PDB entry 7M7R | X-ray diffraction, 1.81 A resolution | chains A and P of the 3 polymer chains in the assembly

Chain A:
Name: DNA polymerase eta
From: Homo sapiens
Notes: EC 2.7.7.7
UniProt: Q9Y253 (POLH_HUMAN); residues 1-432 here = UniProt positions 1-432
Sequence (435 residues; each row starts with the number of its first residue; numbers below 1 keep their minus sign (Gly-2 is residue -2)):
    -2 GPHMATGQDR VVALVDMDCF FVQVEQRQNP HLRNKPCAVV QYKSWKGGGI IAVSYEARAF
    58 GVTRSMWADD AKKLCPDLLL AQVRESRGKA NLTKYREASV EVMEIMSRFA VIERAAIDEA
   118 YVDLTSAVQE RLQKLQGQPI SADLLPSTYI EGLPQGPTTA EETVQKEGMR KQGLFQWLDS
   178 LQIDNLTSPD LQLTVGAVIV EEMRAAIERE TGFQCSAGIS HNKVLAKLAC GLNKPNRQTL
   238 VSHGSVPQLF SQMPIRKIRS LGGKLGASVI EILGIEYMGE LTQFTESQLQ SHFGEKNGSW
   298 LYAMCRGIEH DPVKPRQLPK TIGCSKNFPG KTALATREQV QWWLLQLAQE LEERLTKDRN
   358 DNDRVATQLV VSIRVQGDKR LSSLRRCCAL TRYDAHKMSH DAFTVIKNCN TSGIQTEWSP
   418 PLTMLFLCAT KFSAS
Not modelled in the structure: 155-157, 411-412
Differences from the reference sequence: expression tag (-2 to 0); engineered mutation Ala113 (Ser in Q9Y253)
Curated features (UniProtKB/Swiss-Prot):
  - binding site (Mg(2+)): Asp13, Met14, Asp115, Glu116
  - binding site (Mn(2+)): Asp13, Met14, Asp115, Glu116
  - binding site (a 2'-deoxyribonucleoside 5'-triphosphate): Arg61
  - natural variant: Val37 (deletion: In XPV), Leu75 (deletion: In XPV), Arg93 (R93P: In XPV), Arg111 (R111H: In XPV), Thr122 (T122P: In XPV), Gly153 (G153D: In a breast cancer sample), Thr191 (T191P: In XPV), Gly263 (G263V: In XPV), Val266 (V266D: In XPV), Gly295 (G295R: In XPV), Arg361 (R361S: In XPV)
  - mutagenesis: Tyr52 (Y52A/F: Reduces DNA polymerase activity; Y52E: Reduces DNA polymerase activity. Increases fidelity of replication and reduces translesion bypass), Arg61 (R61A: Reduces enzymatic activity by two-thirds), Ser62 (S62G: Increased DNA polymerase activity and translesion bypass compared to wild-type), Ala68 (A68S/V: Severe reduction in thymine dimer translesion bypass), Asn324 to Pro326 (Reduces binding to chromatin and to monoubiquitinated PCNA. Abolishes binding to monoubiquitinated PCNA; when associated with 705-E--H-713 Del)
Bound ions: Mg2+ site 1: Asp13, Met14, Asp115 (together with DZ4); Mg2+ site 2: Asp13, Asp115, Glu116 (together with DZ4) (shared with A9(P) of chain P)
Residues lining bound ligands:
  - DZ4 (2'-deoxy-5'-O-[(R)-hydroxy{[(R)-hydroxy(phosphonooxy)phosphoryl]amino}phosphoryl]adenosine), molecule 1: Asp13, Met14, Asp15, Cys16, Phe17, Phe18, Ile48, Ala49, Tyr52, Arg55, Arg61, Ile114, Asp115, Glu116, Lys231
  - DZ4, molecule 2: Arg256, Ser257, Leu262, Lys293, Asn294, Trp297
What the authors report for this chain:
  - mutagenesis - S113A: unchanged catalytic activity on RNA-terminated primers
  - mutagenesis - S113A (20-fold): decreased catalytic activity
  - mutagenesis - S113A: unchanged catalytic activity on 2'F-dA

Chain P:
Molecule: 8-nt DNA/RNA hybrid strand
Sequence (8 nucleotides; each row starts with the number of its first residue):
     2 AGCGTCAA
Bound ions: Mg2+: A9 (together with DZ4) (shared with Asp13(A), Asp115(A), Glu116(A) of chain A)

How chain A and chain P interact:
Pairs across the interface - 24 pairs, chain A then chain P:
  Ala113(A) with A9(P), sugar contact
  Ile114(A) with A9(P), sugar contact
  Asp115(A) with A9(P), phosphate contact
  Glu116(A) with A9(P), phosphate contact
  Lys224(A) with A9(P), salt bridge to the phosphate
  Ile255(A) with DA8(P), phosphate contact
  Arg256(A) with DA8(P), phosphate contact
  Ser257(A) with DC7(P), phosphate contact; DA8(P), hydrogen bond to the phosphate
  Leu258(A) with DA8(P), hydrogen bond to the phosphate
  Gly259(A) with DA8(P), hydrogen bond to the phosphate
  Gly260(A) with DC7(P), phosphate contact; DA8(P), phosphate contact
  Lys261(A) with DT6(P), salt bridge to the phosphate; DC7(P), hydrogen bond to the phosphate
  Leu262(A) with DC7(P), hydrogen bond to the phosphate
  Arg377(A) with DG5(P), salt bridge to the phosphate
  Leu381(A) with DC4(P), phosphate contact
  Arg382(A) with DG3(P), sugar contact; DC4(P), hydrogen bond to the phosphate; DG5(P), hydrogen bond to the base
  Arg383(A) with DG3(P), sugar contact; DC4(P), salt bridge to the phosphate
  Cys384(A) with DG3(P), hydrogen bond to the phosphate
Also at the interface, not in a pair above, chain A (22 interface residues in all): Asp13, Leu378, Ser379, Ser380
Also at the interface, not in a pair above, chain P (8 interface residues in all): DA2

Summary:
Chain A and chain P form an interface of 22 and 8 residues respectively; the contacts include 8 hydrogen bonds
and 4 salt bridges. Polar contacts include Arg382(A)-DG5(P), Ser257(A)-DA8(P) and Leu258(A)-DA8(P). The paper
reports that S113A of chain A reduces catalytic activity; S113A of chain A leaves catalytic activity on
RNA-terminated primers unchanged.
Here chain A is DNA polymerase eta (Homo sapiens) and chain P is an 8-nt DNA/RNA hybrid strand. Entry 7M7R
(Human DNA Pol eta S113A with rA-ended primer and dAMPNPP) was determined by X-ray diffraction together with
7M7L, 7M7M, 7M7N, 7M7O, 7M7P, 7M7Q and 19 further entries from the same study.
